Entry 4Y2G (X-ray diffraction, 2.50 A resolution); this record covers chains A and B.

# Chain A
Protein: Breast cancer type 1 susceptibility protein
Organism: Homo sapiens
Notes: EC 6.3.2.-
UniProtKB: P38398 (BRCA1_HUMAN); residue numbers follow UniProt; this construct covers 1646-1859
Sequence (224 residues; row label = number of the first residue in the row):
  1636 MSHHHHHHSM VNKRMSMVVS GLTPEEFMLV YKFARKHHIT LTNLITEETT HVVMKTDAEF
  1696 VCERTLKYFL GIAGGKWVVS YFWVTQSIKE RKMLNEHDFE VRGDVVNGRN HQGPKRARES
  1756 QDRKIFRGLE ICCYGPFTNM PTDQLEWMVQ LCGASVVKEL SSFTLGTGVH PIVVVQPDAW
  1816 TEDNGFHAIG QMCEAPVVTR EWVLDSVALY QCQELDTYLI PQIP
Not modelled in the structure: 1636-1645
Differences from the reference sequence: initiating methionine (1636); expression tag (1637-1645)
UniProt features mapped onto this chain:
  - natural variant: Ser1651 (S1651F: In BC; uncertain significance; S1651P: In BC; uncertain significance), Ser1655 (S1655F: In BC; uncertain significance), Thr1685 (T1685A: In BC; T1685I: In BROVCA1), His1686 (H1686Q: In BC; uncertain significance; H1686R: In BC; uncertain significance), Val1688 (deletion: In BC; uncertain significance), Met1689 (M1689R: In BC; uncertain significance), Lys1690 (K1690Q: In some patients with sporadic breast cancer; uncertain significance), Thr1691 (T1691I: In BC; uncertain significance), Asp1692 (D1692N: In ovarian cancer; uncertain significance), Cys1697 (C1697R: In OC), Arg1699 (R1699Q: In BC; R1699W: In BC, OC and FANCS), Gly1706 (G1706A: In BC; G1706E: In BC), 26 further natural variant entries in UniProt
  - mutagenesis: Ser1655 (S1655A: Abolishes interaction with BRIP1), Gly1656 (G1656D: No effect on affinity for a BRIP1 phosphopeptide), Phe1662 (F1662S: Does not abolish ABRAXAS1 binding, but abolishes formation of a heterotetramer with ABRAXAS1), Met1663 (M1663K: Does not abolish ABRAXAS1 binding, but abolishes formation of a heterotetramer with ABRAXAS1), Tyr1666 (Y1666A: Does not abolish ABRAXAS1 binding, but impairs formation of a heterotetramer with ABRAXAS1), Arg1670 (R1670E: Impairs formation of a heterotetramer with ABRAXAS1), Lys1671 (K1671E: Impairs formation of a heterotetramer with ABRAXAS1), Thr1700 (T1700A: Strongly reduces affinity for a BRIP1 phosphopeptide), Lys1702 (K1702M: Abolishes interaction with BRIP1), Gly1738 (G1738E: Abolishes interaction with BRIP1), Ser1755 (S1755A: No effect on in vitro phosphorylation by ATR), Arg1835 (R1835P: Mildly reduces affinity for a BRIP1 phosphopeptide), 1 further mutagenesis entry in UniProt
From the paper describing this entry:
  - mutagenesis - N1678A: unchanged binding to BRCA1-A complex subunit Abraxas (chain B)
  - disease-associated variants - F1662S, M1663K: abolished binding to BRCA1-A complex subunit Abraxas (chain B)
  - disease-associated variants - F1662S, M1663K: decreased binding to BRCA1
  - disease-associated variants - F1662S, M1663K: decreased binding to BRCT

# Chain B
Protein: BRCA1-A complex subunit Abraxas
UniProtKB: Q6UWZ7 (F175A_HUMAN); residue numbers follow UniProt; this construct covers 403-409
Sequence (7 residues; numbered 403 to 409; the number before each row is that of its first residue):
   403 YSRSPTF
Modified positions: Ser406 (phosphoserine; SEP)
UniProt features mapped onto this chain:
  - motif: Ser406 to Phe409 (pSXXF motif)
  - modified residue (Phosphoserine): Ser404, Ser406
  - mutagenesis: Tyr403 (Y403A: No effect on formation of a heterotetramer with BRCA1), Ser404 (S404A: No effect on homodimerization. Mildly decreased recruitment of BRCA1 to sites of DNA damage; S404D: Permits formation of a heterotetramer with BRCA1 ...), Ser406 (S406A: Abolishes phosphorylation of the pSXXF motif and the interaction with BRCA1 but does not affect the interaction with UIMC1/RAP80 ...)
From the paper describing this entry:
  - post-translational modification sites: Ser406
  - mutagenesis - Y403A: unchanged binding to Breast cancer type 1 susceptibility protein (chain A)
  - mutagenesis - S406A: decreased growth in response to IR
  - mutagenesis - Y403A: decreased binding to BRCT
  - mutagenesis - S406A: decreased localization to BRCA1 IRIF
  - mutagenesis - S406A: decreased localization to damaged chromatin

# Chain A / chain B interface
Pairs across the interface (15):
  Ser1655(A) with Ser406(B)
  Gly1656(A) with Ser406(B)
  Glu1698(A) with Thr408(B)
  Arg1699(A) with Thr408(B); Phe409(B), hydrogen bond (side chain-backbone)
  Thr1700(A) with Pro407(B); Thr408(B)
  Lys1702(A) with Ser406(B)
  Phe1704(A) with Phe409(B), hydrophobic
  Val1741(A) with Phe409(B)
  Asn1774(A) with Pro407(B); Phe409(B)
  Met1775(A) with Phe409(B), hydrophobic
  Arg1835(A) with Phe409(B)
  Leu1839(A) with Phe409(B), hydrophobic
Other interface residues (no listed pair), chain A (17 interface residues in all): Val1654, Leu1657, Leu1701, Thr1773, Glu1836
Interface features reported in the paper:
  - specific contacts: Ser1655(A)-Ser406(B), Gly1656(A)-Ser406(B) (backbone contact), Arg1699(A)-Phe409(B), Leu1701(A)-Phe409(B) (hydrophobic contact), Lys1702(A)-Ser406(B), Phe1704(A)-Phe409(B) (hydrophobic contact), Asn1774(A)-Phe409(B) (hydrophobic contact), Met1775(A)-Phe409(B) (hydrophobic contact), Leu1839(A)-Phe409(B) (hydrophobic contact)

# In short
17 residues of chain A and 4 residues of chain B are in contact; the contacts include 1 hydrogen bond. Its one
hydrogen-bonded contact is Arg1699(A)-Phe409(B). The paper describes contacts between Ser1655(A) and
Ser406(B), Arg1699(A) and Phe409(B) and Lys1702(A) and Ser406(B); a backbone contact between Gly1656(A) and
Ser406(B); hydrophobic contacts between Leu1701(A) and Phe409(B), Phe1704(A) and Phe409(B) and Asn1774(A) and
Phe409(B) among others. The paper reports that F1662S and M1663K of chain A abolish binding to BRCA1-A complex
subunit Abraxas (chain B); a modification site at Ser406(B); 5 substitutions were tested in all.
Chain A is Breast cancer type 1 susceptibility protein (Homo sapiens) and chain B is BRCA1-A complex subunit
Abraxas; the structure, Structure of BRCA1 BRCT domains in complex with Abraxas single phosphorylated peptide,
was determined by X-ray diffraction, deposited together with 4Y18.
